Entry 7F2F (X-ray diffraction, 2.55 A resolution); this record covers chains B and H of the 4 polymer chains in the assembly.

Chain B:
Protein: Serine-rich protein TYE7
Source organism: Saccharomyces cerevisiae (strain ATCC 204508 / S288c)
UniProt: P33122 (TYE7_YEAST); residues 165-291 here = UniProt positions 165-291
Chain sequence (136 residues; numbered 164 to 299; the number before each row is that of its first residue):
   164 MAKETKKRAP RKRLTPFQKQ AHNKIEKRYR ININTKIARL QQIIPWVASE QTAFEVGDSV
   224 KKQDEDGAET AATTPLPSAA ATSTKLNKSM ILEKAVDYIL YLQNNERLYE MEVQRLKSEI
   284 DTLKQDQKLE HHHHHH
Not modelled in the structure: 164-176, 221-245, 296-299
Construct notes: expression tag (164, 292-299)
Curated features (UniProtKB/Swiss-Prot):
  - binding site (DNA): His-185, Glu-189, Arg-193
  - modified residue: Thr-237 (Phosphothreonine)
  - mutagenesis: His-185 (H185A: Leads to unstable binding between TYE7 and DNA), Glu-189 (E189A: Weakens the DNA-binding affinity; E189Q: In SGC1-1; suppresses transcriptional defect caused by a GCR1 null mutation), Lys-190 (K190A: Impairs the DNA-binding), Arg-191 (R191A: Does not affect the DNA-binding affinity), Arg-193 (R193A: Leads to unstable binding between TYE7 and DNA), Asn-197 (N197A: Weakens the DNA-binding affinity), Val-210 (V210I: In SGC1-2/3/4; suppresses transcriptional defect caused by a GCR1 null mutation), Lys-251 (K251A: Weakens the DNA-binding affinity)

Chain H:
Molecule: 15-nt DNA strand
Sequence (15 nucleotides; each row starts with the number of its first residue):
     1 GGGCACACAT GATCT

Chain B / chain H interface:
Contacting residue pairs (20; chain B residue first):
  Lys-182(B) with DT10(H), sugar contact; DG11(H), salt bridge to the phosphate
  His-185(B) with DT10(H), base contact; DG11(H), hydrogen bond to the base; DA12(H), base contact
  Asn-186(B) with DA9(H), sugar contact; DT10(H), hydrogen bond to the phosphate
  Glu-189(B) with DT10(H), base contact
  Lys-190(B) with DC8(H), salt bridge to the phosphate
  Arg-193(B) with DA7(H), salt bridge to the phosphate; DC8(H), salt bridge to the phosphate
  Asn-197(B) with DA7(H), hydrogen bond to the phosphate
  Ala-216(B) with DC6(H), phosphate contact
  Phe-217(B) with DC6(H), phosphate contact; DA7(H), phosphate contact
  Glu-218(B) with DA7(H), hydrogen bond to the phosphate
  Asn-250(B) with DA5(H), phosphate contact; DC6(H), phosphate contact
  Lys-251(B) with DC6(H), hydrogen bond to the phosphate; DA7(H), salt bridge to the phosphate

In short:
Chain B and chain H form an interface of 12 and 8 residues respectively, with 5 hydrogen bonds and 5 salt
bridges. Polar pairs include His-185(B)/DG11(H), Asn-186(B)/DT10(H) and Asn-197(B)/DA7(H). UniProt lists 3
DNA-binding residues and 8 mutagenesis sites on chain B.
Here chain B is Serine-rich protein TYE7 (Saccharomyces cerevisiae (strain ATCC 204508 / S288c)) and chain H
is a 15-nt DNA strand. Entry 7F2F (The complex of DNA with the C-terminal domain of TYE7 from Saccharomyces
cerevisiae) was determined by X-ray diffraction.
